Entry 1A4J (X-ray diffraction, 2.10 A resolution); this record covers chains L and H.

# Chain L
Name: Immunoglobulin, diels alder catalytic antibody (light chain)
Source organism: Mus musculus
Notes: fragment: fab
UniProtKB: P01834 (KAC_HUMAN); residues 114-217 here correspond to UniProt positions 1-104 (UniProt number = residue number - 113)
Chain sequence (217 residues; numbered 1 to 217; the number before each row is that of its first residue):
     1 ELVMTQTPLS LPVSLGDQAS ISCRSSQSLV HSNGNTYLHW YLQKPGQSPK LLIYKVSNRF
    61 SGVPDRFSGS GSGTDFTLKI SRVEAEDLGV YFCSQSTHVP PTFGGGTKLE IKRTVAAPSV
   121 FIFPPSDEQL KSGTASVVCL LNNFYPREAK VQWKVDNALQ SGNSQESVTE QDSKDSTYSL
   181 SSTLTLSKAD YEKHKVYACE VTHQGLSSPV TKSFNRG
Disulfides: Cys23-Cys93, Cys139-Cys199

# Chain H
Name: Immunoglobulin, diels alder catalytic antibody (heavy chain)
Source organism: Mus musculus
Notes: fragment: fab; antibody fragment or engineered binder
Chain sequence (219 residues; row label = number of the first residue in the row):
     1 QVQLLESGPE LKKPGETVKI SCKASGYTFT NYGMNWVKQA PGKGLKWMGW INTYTGEPTY
    61 ADDFKGRFAF SLETSASTAY LQINNLKNED TATYFCVQAE RLRRTFDYWG AGTTVTVSSA
   121 STKGPSVFPL APSSKSTSGG TAALGCLVKD YFPEPVTVSW NSGALTSGVH TFPAVLQSSG
   181 LYSLSSVVTV PSSSLGTQTY ICNVNHKPSN TKVDKKVEP
Disordered / not traced: 218-219
Disulfides: Cys22-Cys96, Cys146-Cys202

# Interface between chain L and chain H
Residue-residue contacts - 65 pairs, chain L then chain H:
  His31(L) - Arg104(H)  hydrogen bond
  Tyr37(L) - Leu102(H)
  Tyr37(L) - Arg103(H)
  Tyr37(L) - Arg104(H)
  His39(L) - Arg103(H)  hydrogen bond (side chain-backbone)
  His39(L) - Arg104(H)
  His39(L) - Thr105(H)
  Tyr41(L) - Phe106(H)  hydrogen bond (side chain-backbone)
  Tyr41(L) - Trp109(H)
  Gln43(L) - Gln39(H)
  Gln43(L) - Phe95(H)
  Ser48(L) - Phe95(H)
  Ser48(L) - Trp109(H)
  Ser48(L) - Gly110(H)  hydrogen bond (side chain-backbone)
  Pro49(L) - Phe95(H)
  Pro49(L) - Trp109(H)
  Leu51(L) - Thr105(H)
  Leu51(L) - Phe106(H)
  Leu51(L) - Asp107(H)
  Tyr54(L) - Arg103(H)
  Tyr54(L) - Thr105(H)
  Lys55(L) - Leu102(H)
  Phe60(L) - Asp107(H)
  Phe92(L) - Leu45(H)  hydrophobic
  Ser96(L) - Arg104(H)  hydrogen bond (side chain-backbone)
  Thr97(L) - Arg104(H)
  Pro101(L) - Trp47(H)  hydrophobic
  Pro101(L) - Phe106(H)  hydrophobic
  Phe103(L) - Leu45(H)
  Phe103(L) - Phe106(H)  hydrophobic
  Phe103(L) - Trp109(H)  hydrophobic
  Phe121(L) - Thr141(H)
  Phe121(L) - Ala143(H)  hydrophobic
  Phe123(L) - Leu130(H)
  Phe123(L) - Ala131(H)
  Phe123(L) - Ala143(H)  hydrophobic
  Phe123(L) - Leu144(H)
  Ser126(L) - Phe128(H)
  Glu128(L) - Phe128(H)
  Glu128(L) - Pro129(H)
  Glu128(L) - Lys215(H)  salt bridge
  Gln129(L) - Phe128(H)
  Gln129(L) - Lys149(H)
  Ser136(L) - Leu147(H)
  Ser136(L) - Lys149(H)
  Leu140(L) - Phe172(H)  hydrophobic
  Leu140(L) - Val187(H)  hydrophobic
  Asn142(L) - His170(H)
  Asn142(L) - Thr189(H)
  Asn143(L) - His170(H)  hydrogen bond
  Gln165(L) - Val175(H)
  Gln165(L) - Leu176(H)  hydrogen bond (side chain-backbone)
  Gln165(L) - Gln177(H)
  Ser167(L) - Phe172(H)
  Ser167(L) - Pro173(H)  hydrogen bond (side chain-backbone)
  Val168(L) - Pro173(H)
  Thr169(L) - His170(H)
  Thr169(L) - Phe172(H)
  Ser179(L) - His170(H)  hydrogen bond
  Ser179(L) - Phe172(H)
  Leu180(L) - Phe172(H)  hydrophobic
  Ser181(L) - Phe172(H)
  Ser181(L) - Ser185(H)
  Thr185(L) - Lys149(H)
  Arg216(L) - Lys135(H)
Other interface residues (no listed pair), chain L (38 interface residues in all): Ser94, Pro100, Ser132, Glu166
Other interface residues (no listed pair), chain H (35 interface residues in all): Ala111, Ala142, Thr171

# Summary
38 residues of chain L face 35 of chain H across their interface; the contacts include 9 hydrogen bonds and 1
salt bridge. Among the polar pairs are Glu128(L)-Lys215(H), His31(L)-Arg104(H) and His39(L)-Arg103(H).
Here chain L is Immunoglobulin, diels alder catalytic antibody (light chain) and chain H is Immunoglobulin,
diels alder catalytic antibody (heavy chain), both from Mus musculus. Entry 1A4J (Diels alder catalytic
antibody germline precursor) was determined by X-ray diffraction, deposited together with 1A4K.
